4EP8 - chains C and B of the 3 polymer chains in the assembly; structure by X-ray diffraction, 1.55 A resolution.

Chain C:
Protein: Urease subunit alpha
Source organism: Enterobacter aerogenes
Notes: EC 3.5.1.5
Reference sequence: P18314 (URE1_ENTAE); residues 1002-1567 here correspond to UniProt positions 2-567 (UniProt number = residue number - 1000)
Amino-acid sequence (566 residues; row label = number of the first residue in the row):
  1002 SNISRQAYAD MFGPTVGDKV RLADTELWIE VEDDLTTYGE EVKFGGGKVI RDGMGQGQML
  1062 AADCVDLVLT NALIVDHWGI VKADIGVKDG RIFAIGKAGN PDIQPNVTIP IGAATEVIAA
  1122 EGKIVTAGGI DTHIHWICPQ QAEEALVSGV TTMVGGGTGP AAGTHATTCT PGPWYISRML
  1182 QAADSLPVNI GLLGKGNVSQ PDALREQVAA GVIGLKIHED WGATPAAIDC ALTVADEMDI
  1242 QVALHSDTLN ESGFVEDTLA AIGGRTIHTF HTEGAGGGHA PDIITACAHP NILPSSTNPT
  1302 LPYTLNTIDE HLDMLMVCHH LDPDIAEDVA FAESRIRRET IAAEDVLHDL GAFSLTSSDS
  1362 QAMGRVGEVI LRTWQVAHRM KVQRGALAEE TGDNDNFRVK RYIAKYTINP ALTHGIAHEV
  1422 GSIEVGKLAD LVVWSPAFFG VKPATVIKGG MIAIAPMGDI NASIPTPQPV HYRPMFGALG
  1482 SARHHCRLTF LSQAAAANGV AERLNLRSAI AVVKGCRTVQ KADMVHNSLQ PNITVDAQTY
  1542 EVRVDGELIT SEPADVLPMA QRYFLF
Modified residues: Lys1217 (lysine nz-carboxylic acid; KCX)
Swiss-Prot annotation at these positions:
  - active site: His1320 (Proton donor)
  - binding site (Ni(2+)): His1134, His1136, Lys1217, His1246, His1272, Asp1360
  - binding site (substrate): His1219
  - modified residue: Lys1217 (N6-carboxylysine)

Chain B:
Protein: Urease subunit beta
Source organism: Enterobacter aerogenes
Notes: EC 3.5.1.5
Reference sequence: P18315 (URE2_ENTAE); residues 2001-2101 here correspond to UniProt positions 1-101 (UniProt number = residue number - 2000)
Amino-acid sequence (101 residues; row label = number of the first residue in the row):
  2001 MIPGEYHVKP GQIALNTGRA TCRVVVENHG DRPIQVGSHY HFAEVNPALK FDRQQAAGYR
  2061 LNIPAGTAVR FEPGQKREVE LVAFAGHRAV FGFRGEVMGP L

How chain C and chain B interact:
Pairs across the interface (93):
  Ser1002(C) with Ala2014(B); Leu2015(B), hydrogen bond (backbone-backbone); Asn2062(B)
  Asn1003(C) with Gln2012(B); Ile2013(B); Ala2014(B)
  Ile1004(C) with Gln2012(B); Ile2013(B), hydrogen bond (backbone-backbone); Leu2015(B), hydrophobic; Pro2064(B), hydrophobic
  Ser1005(C) with Gly2011(B)
  Arg1006(C) with Val2008(B); Lys2009(B), hydrogen bond (side chain-backbone); Pro2010(B); Gly2011(B), hydrogen bond (backbone-backbone); Gln2012(B); Ile2013(B)
  Gln1007(C) with Val2008(B)
  Ala1010(C) with Tyr2006(B); Val2008(B), hydrophobic
  Met1012(C) with Pro2064(B), hydrophobic; Thr2067(B)
  Phe1013(C) with Ala2065(B)
  Pro1015(C) with Tyr2006(B)
  Val1017(C) with Lys2009(B), hydrogen bond (backbone-side chain)
  Gly1018(C) with Lys2009(B)
  Asp1019(C) with His2007(B); Val2008(B); Lys2009(B), hydrogen bond (side chain-backbone)
  Lys1020(C) with Tyr2006(B); His2007(B), hydrogen bond (backbone-backbone)
  Val1021(C) with Gly2004(B); Glu2005(B); Tyr2006(B), hydrophobic
  Arg1022(C) with Met2001(B); Ile2002(B), hydrogen bond (side chain-backbone); Gly2004(B); Glu2005(B), salt bridge
  Ala1024(C) with Pro2003(B); Gly2004(B), hydrogen bond (backbone-backbone)
  Asp1025(C) with Met2001(B)
  Trp1029(C) with Glu2005(B); His2007(B)
  Tyr1039(C) with Ile2013(B), hydrophobic; Ala2014(B); Leu2015(B); Asn2016(B), hydrogen bond (backbone-backbone)
  Gly1040(C) with Leu2015(B); Asn2016(B); His2039(B); Arg2060(B); Ala2065(B)
  Glu1041(C) with Arg2019(B), salt bridge; His2039(B), salt bridge; Arg2060(B), salt bridge
  Glu1042(C) with Ala2065(B)
  Gly1048(C) with Gly2037(B); Gly2066(B)
  Lys1049(C) with Gly2066(B), hydrogen bond (side chain-backbone)
  Val1050(C) with His2039(B); Ala2065(B); Gly2066(B)
  Arg1052(C) with Gly2037(B)
  Asp1053(C) with Gly2092(B)
  Gly1054(C) with Phe2091(B); Phe2093(B)
  Met1055(C) with His2039(B); Tyr2040(B), hydrophobic; Phe2093(B), hydrophobic
  Gln1059(C) with Phe2091(B)
  Pro1102(C) with Gly2086(B); His2087(B), hydrogen bond (backbone-backbone)
  Asp1103(C) with Ala2085(B); His2087(B); Arg2088(B), hydrogen bond (backbone-backbone); Ala2089(B), hydrogen bond (backbone-backbone); Phe2091(B)
  Ile1104(C) with His2039(B); Phe2084(B), hydrophobic; Ala2085(B), hydrogen bond (backbone-backbone); Ala2089(B)
  Gln1105(C) with His2039(B); Ala2085(B); Gly2086(B)
  Pro1106(C) with Arg2019(B); Ala2085(B)
  Gly1123(C) with Tyr2006(B)
  Pro1437(C) with Gly2004(B)
  Ala1438(C) with Pro2003(B); Gly2004(B)
  Arg1563(C) with Met2001(B); Pro2003(B)
  Tyr1564(C) with Pro2003(B)
Other interface residues (no listed pair), chain C (45 interface residues in all): Tyr1009, Gly1014, Thr1016, Lys1044
Other interface residues (no listed pair), chain B (36 interface residues in all): Ser2038

Overview:
Chain C and chain B form an interface of 45 and 36 residues respectively; the contacts include 15 hydrogen
bonds and 4 salt bridges. Polar pairs include Arg1022(C)-Glu2005(B), Glu1041(C)-Arg2019(B) and
Glu1041(C)-His2039(B).
Here chain C is Urease subunit alpha and chain B is Urease subunit beta, both from Enterobacter aerogenes.
Entry 4EP8 (Initial Urease Structure for Radiation Damage Experiment at 100 K) was determined by X-ray
diffraction, deposited together with 4EPB, 4EPD and 4EPE.
